Entry 1YU5 (X-ray diffraction, 1.40 A resolution); this record covers chain X.

# Chain X
Protein: Villin
From: Gallus gallus
Notes: fragment: Headpiece
Reference sequence: P02640 (VILI_CHICK); residues 10-76 here correspond to UniProt positions 760-826 (UniProt number = residue number + 750)
Chain sequence (67 residues; each row starts with the number of its first residue):
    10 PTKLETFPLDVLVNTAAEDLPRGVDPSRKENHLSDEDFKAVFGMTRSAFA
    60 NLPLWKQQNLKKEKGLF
Swiss-Prot annotation at these positions:
  - region: K70 to K73 (Absolutely required for activity)

# In short
Chain X is Villin (Gallus gallus); the structure, Crystal Structure of the Headpiece Domain of Chicken Villin,
was determined by X-ray diffraction (same publication as 1YU7 and 1YU8).
